PDB entry 5LQY | electron microscopy, 7.80 A resolution (low resolution: residue-level contacts below are approximate; hydrogen-bond / salt-bridge calls are withheld) | chains A and E of the 30 polymer chains in the assembly

[Chain A]
Name: ATP synthase alpha subunit
Organism: Ogataea angusta
Chain sequence (510 residues; numbered 1 to 510; the number before each row is that of its first residue):
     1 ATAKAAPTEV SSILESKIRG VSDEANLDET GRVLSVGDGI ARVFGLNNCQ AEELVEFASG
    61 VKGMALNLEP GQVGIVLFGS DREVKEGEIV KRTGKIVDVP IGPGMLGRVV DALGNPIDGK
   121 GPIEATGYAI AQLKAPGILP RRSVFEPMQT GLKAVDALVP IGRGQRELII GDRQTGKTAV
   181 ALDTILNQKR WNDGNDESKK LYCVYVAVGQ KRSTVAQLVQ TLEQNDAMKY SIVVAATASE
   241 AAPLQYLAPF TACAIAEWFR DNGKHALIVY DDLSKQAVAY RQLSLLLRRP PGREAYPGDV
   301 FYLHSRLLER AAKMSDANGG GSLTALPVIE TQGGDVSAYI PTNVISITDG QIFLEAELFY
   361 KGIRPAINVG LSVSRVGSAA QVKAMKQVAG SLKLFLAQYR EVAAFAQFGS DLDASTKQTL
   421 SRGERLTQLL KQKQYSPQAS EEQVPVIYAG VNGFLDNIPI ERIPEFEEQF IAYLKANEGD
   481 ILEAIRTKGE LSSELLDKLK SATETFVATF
Disordered / not traced: 1-11, 510
Ligand contacts: ATP (adenosine-5'-triphosphate): Arg173, Gln174, Gly176, Lys177, Thr178, Ala179, Arg364, Pro365, Gln432, Gln434

[Chain E]
Name: ATP synthase beta subunit
Organism: Ogataea angusta
Chain sequence (476 residues; each row starts with the number of its first residue):
     4 ATAGPASGKI RAVIGAVVDV QFEQGELPAI LNALTIDQGN NQKLVLEVAQ HLGENAVRAI
    64 AMDGTEGLVR GQTVVDTGAP ISVPVGRGTL GRIINVVGEP IDERGPIECK QRNPIHADPP
   124 SFVEQSTEAE VLETGIKVVD LLAPYARGGK IGLFGGAGVG KTVFIQELIN NIAKAHGGFS
   184 VFTGVGERTR EGNDLYREMK ETGVINLEGE SKVALVFGQM NEPPGARARV ALTGLTIAEY
   244 FRDEEGQDVL LFVDNIFRFT QAGSEVSALL GRIPSAVGYQ PTLATDMGLL QERITTTRKG
   304 SVTSVQAVYV PADDLTDPAP ATTFAHLDAT TVLSRGISEL GIYPAVDPLD SKSRLLDVSV
   364 VGQEHYDVAT GVQQTLQAYK SLQDIIAILG MDELSEQDKL TVERARKIQR FLSQPFAVAE
   424 VFTGIEGKLV RLKDTIASFK AVLEGKYDHL PENAFYMVGG IEDVVAKAEK IAAEAN
Disordered / not traced: 4-7, 477-479
Ligand contacts: ADP (adenosine-5'-diphosphate): Gly159, Ala160, Gly161, Val162, Gly163, Lys164, Thr165, Val166, Tyr346, Pro347, Ala422, Phe425

[Interface between chain A and chain E]
Residue-residue contacts - 22 pairs, chain A then chain E:
  Asn47(A) - Arg73(E)
  Cys49(A) - Val72(E)
  Gln50(A) - Gly70(E)
  Gln50(A) - Leu71(E)
  Ala51(A) - Thr68(E)
  Ala51(A) - Gly70(E)
  Ala51(A) - Leu71(E)
  Leu66(A) - Val16(E)
  Leu68(A) - Ala15(E)
  Leu68(A) - Val16(E)
  Glu69(A) - Arg14(E)
  Pro70(A) - Arg14(E)
  Ile138(A) - Asn196(E)
  Arg141(A) - Asn196(E)
  Pro290(A) - Ala271(E)
  Gly298(A) - Glu268(E)
  Tyr302(A) - Glu225(E)
  Ser305(A) - Met223(E)
  Arg306(A) - Asn224(E)
  Glu309(A) - Thr192(E)
  Glu309(A) - Asn224(E)
  Ser337(A) - Ala315(E)
Interface residues without a listed pair, chain A (23 interface residues in all): Asn48, Asn67, Ala135, Leu139, Pro291, Ile347
Interface residues without a listed pair, chain E (21 interface residues in all): Ile17, Glu69, Asp105, Arg191, Gly195

[Summary]
The interface between chain A and chain E involves 23 residues on one side and 21 on the other. Bound to chain
A: ATP. Ligands of chain E: ADP.
Chain A is ATP synthase alpha subunit and chain E is ATP synthase beta subunit, both from Ogataea angusta; the
structure, Structure of F-ATPase from Pichia angusta, in state2, was determined by electron microscopy (same
publication as 5LQX and 5LQZ).
